Entry 3PKM (X-ray diffraction, 3.10 A resolution); this record covers chains A and G.

[Chain A]
Name: CRISPR-associated endoribonuclease Cas6
From: Pyrococcus furiosus
Notes: EC 3.1.-.-
UniProt: Q8U1S4 (CAS6_PYRFU); residues 8-270 here correspond to UniProt positions 2-264 (UniProt number = residue number - 6)
Sequence (269 residues; numbered 2 to 270; the number before each row is that of its first residue):
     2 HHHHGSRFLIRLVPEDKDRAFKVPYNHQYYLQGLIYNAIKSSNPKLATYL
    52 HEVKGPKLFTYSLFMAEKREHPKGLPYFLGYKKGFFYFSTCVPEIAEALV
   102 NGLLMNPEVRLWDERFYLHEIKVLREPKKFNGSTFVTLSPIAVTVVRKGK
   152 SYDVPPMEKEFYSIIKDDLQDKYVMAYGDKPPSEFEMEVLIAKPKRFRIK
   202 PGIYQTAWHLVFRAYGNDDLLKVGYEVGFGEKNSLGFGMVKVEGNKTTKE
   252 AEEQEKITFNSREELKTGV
Disordered / not traced: 15-20, 74-77, 148-152, 246-270
Construct notes: expression tag (2-7)
Swiss-Prot annotation at these positions:
  - active site: Tyr-37 (Proton acceptor), His-52 (Proton donor)
  - site: Lys-58 (Transition state stabilizer)
From the paper describing this entry:
  - binding site for the 10-nt RNA strand (chain G): Tyr-26, Glu-68, Arg-70, Phe-86, Asp-180 to Lys-181, Lys-194, Lys-196, Arg-197, Glu-244
  - catalytic residues: Tyr-37, His-52, Lys-58 (citing earlier work)
  - conformationally variable residues (helix shift): His-52
  - mutagenesis - G229A/G231A/G237A/G239A: abolished catalytic activity with the 10-nt RNA strand (chain G)
  - mutagenesis - G229A/G231A/G237A/G239A: decreased binding to the 10-nt RNA strand (chain G)

[Chain G]
Molecule: 10-nt RNA strand
Sequence (10 nucleotides; numbered 1 to 10; the number before each row is that of its first residue):
     1 AUUACAAUAA
Disordered / not traced: 1

[Chain A / chain G interface]
Residue-residue contacts (33; chain A residue first):
  Leu-10(A) with U2(G), base contact
  Arg-12(A) with U2(G), hydrogen bond to the base
  Tyr-26(A) with A6(G), base contact; A7(G), stacking on the base
  Asn-27(A) with A7(G), hydrogen bond to the base
  His-28(A) with A6(G), base contact
  Phe-65(A) with A6(G), hydrogen bond to the base
  Met-66(A) with C5(G), base contact; A6(G), base contact
  Ala-67(A) with C5(G), hydrogen bond to the base
  Glu-68(A) with U3(G), base contact
  Arg-70(A) with C5(G), hydrogen bond to the sugar; A6(G), hydrogen bond to the sugar
  His-72(A) with A6(G), sugar contact
  Phe-86(A) with U2(G), base contact; U3(G), base contact
  Tyr-88(A) with U2(G), base contact
  Val-137(A) with A4(G), phosphate contact
  Tyr-153(A) with A10(G), base contact
  Ile-192(A) with A4(G), base contact
  Lys-194(A) with A6(G), salt bridge to the phosphate
  Pro-195(A) with A9(G), base contact
  Lys-196(A) with A6(G), hydrogen bond to the sugar; U8(G), base contact; A9(G), hydrogen bond to the base
  Arg-197(A) with U8(G), hydrogen bond to the base; A10(G), hydrogen bond to the sugar
  Tyr-205(A) with A10(G), base contact
  Thr-207(A) with A10(G), base contact
  His-210(A) with A6(G), salt bridge to the phosphate
  Val-212(A) with A4(G), base contact
  Lys-242(A) with U3(G), phosphate contact
  Glu-244(A) with A4(G), base contact
Interface residues without a listed pair, chain A (31 interface residues in all): Leu-64, Phe-79, Thr-135, Asp-154, Phe-198

[In short]
31 residues of chain A and 9 residues of chain G are in contact; the contacts include 10 hydrogen bonds, 2
salt bridges and 1 aromatic stacking contact. Polar contacts include Arg-12(A)/U2(G), Asn-27(A)/A7(G) and
Phe-65(A)/A6(G). The paper reports catalytic residues Tyr-37(A), His-52(A) and Lys-58(A);
G229A/G231A/G237A/G239A of chain A abolish catalytic activity with the 10-nt RNA strand (chain G).
Here chain A is CRISPR-associated endoribonuclease Cas6 (Pyrococcus furiosus) and chain G is a 10-nt RNA
strand. Entry 3PKM (Crystal structure of Cas6 with its substrate RNA) was determined by X-ray diffraction.
